Entry 2I9A (X-ray diffraction, 1.90 A resolution); this record covers chain A.

== Chain A ==
Protein: Urokinase-type plasminogen activator
Source organism: Homo sapiens
Notes: EC 3.4.21.73; fragment: N-terminal fragment of urokinase, residues 21-163
Reference sequence: P00749 (UROK_HUMAN); residues 1-143 here correspond to UniProt positions 21-163 (UniProt number = residue number + 20)
Chain sequence (145 residues; numbered -1 to 143; the number before each row is that of its first residue; numbers below 1 keep their minus sign (Arg-1 is residue -1)):
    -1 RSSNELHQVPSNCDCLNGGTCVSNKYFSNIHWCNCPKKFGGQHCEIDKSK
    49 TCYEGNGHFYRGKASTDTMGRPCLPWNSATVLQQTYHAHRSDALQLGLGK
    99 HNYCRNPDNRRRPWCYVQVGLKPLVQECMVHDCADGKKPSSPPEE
Not modelled in the structure: -1 to 9, 133-143
Differences from the reference sequence: cloning artifact (-1 to 0)
Cystine bridges: Cys11-Cys19, Cys13-Cys31, Cys33-Cys42, Cys50-Cys131, Cys71-Cys113, Cys102-Cys126
Swiss-Prot annotation at these positions:
  - region: Leu14 to Phe37 (Binds urokinase plasminogen activator surface receptor), Ala132 to Glu143 (Connecting peptide)
  - modified residue: Ser138 (Phosphoserine)
  - glycosylation: Thr18 (O-linked (Fuc) threonine)
What the authors report for this chain:
  - contacts within the chain: Leu14-Leu92 (hydrophobic contact), Ile44-His99 (hydrophobic contact), Ile44-Tyr101 (hydrophobic contact), Asp45-Ser47 (hydrogen bond), Asp45-Lys48 (hydrogen bond), Asp45-Arg59 (backbone contact), Ile44-Lys61 (hydrophobic contact)

== In short ==
From the paper: contacts within the chain involving Leu14, Leu92 and Ile44 among others.
Chain A is Urokinase-type plasminogen activator (Homo sapiens); the structure, Crystal structure of the free
aminoterminal fragment of urokinase type plasminogen activator (ATF), was determined by X-ray diffraction.
